PDB entry 8ZJC | electron microscopy, 2.50 A resolution | chains C and D of the 20 polymer chains in the assembly

[Chain C]
Molecule: Cytochrome b
From: Saccharomyces cerevisiae
UniProt: A0A0G3F5W7 (A0A0G3F5W7_YEASX); numbering as in UniProt (aligned over 1-385)
Chain sequence (385 residues; each row starts with the number of its first residue):
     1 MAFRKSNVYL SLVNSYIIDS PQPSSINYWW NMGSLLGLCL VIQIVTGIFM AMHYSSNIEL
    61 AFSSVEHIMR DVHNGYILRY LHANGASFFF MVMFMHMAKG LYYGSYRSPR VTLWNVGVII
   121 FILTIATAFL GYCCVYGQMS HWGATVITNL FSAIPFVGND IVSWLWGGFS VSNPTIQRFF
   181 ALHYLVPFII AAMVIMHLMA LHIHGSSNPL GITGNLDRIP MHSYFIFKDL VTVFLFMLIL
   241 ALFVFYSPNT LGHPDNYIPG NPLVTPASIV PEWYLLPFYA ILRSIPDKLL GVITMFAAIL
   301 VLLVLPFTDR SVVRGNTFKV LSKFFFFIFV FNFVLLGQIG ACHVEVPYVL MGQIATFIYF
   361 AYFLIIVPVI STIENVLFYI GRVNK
Metal / ion sites: heme Fe site 1 near H82 (its only coordinating residue here); heme Fe site 2: H96, H197
Small-molecule neighbours:
  - 3-sn-phosphatidylethanolamine (8PE; (2R)-3-{[(S)-(2-aminoethoxy)(hydroxy)phosphoryl]oxy}-2-(tetradecanoyloxy)propyl octadecanoate): W29, F94, M95, M97, A98, K99, Y102, Y103, L302, T317, F326, F327, V330, F333, V334, Y359
  - 3-sn-phosphatidylethanolamine (9PE; (1R)-2-{[(S)-(2-aminoethoxy)(hydroxy)phosphoryl]oxy}-1-[(heptanoyloxy)methyl]ethyl octadecanoate), molecule 1: F3, N7, Y9, L10, V13
  - 3-sn-phosphatidylethanolamine (9PE), molecule 2: T112, N115, V116, I119, M193, I195, M196, M199
  - cardiolipin (CN3; (2R,5S,11R,14R)-5,8,11-trihydroxy-2-(nonanoyloxy)-5,11-dioxido-16-oxo-14-[(propanoyloxy)methyl]-4,6,10,12,15-pentaoxa-5,11-diphosphanonadec-1-yl undecanoate): N27, Y28, W29, M32, L35, M91, M95, V231, T232, L235, F236, I239
  - cardiolipin (CN5; (5S,11R)-5,8,11-trihydroxy-5,11-dioxido-17-oxo-4,6,10,12,16-pentaoxa-5,11-diphosphaoctadec-1-yl pentadecanoate): L12, Y16, I195, L198, M199
  - heme (HEM), molecule 1: W30, N31, M32, G33, S34, L36, G37, F89, M93, H96, M97, K99, S105, L113, W114, G117, V118, I120, F121, V194, H197, L198, L201, S206, S207
  - heme (HEM), molecule 2: L40, Q43, I44, G47, I48, M50, A51, Y54, V65, R79, H82, A83, A86, F89, T127, A128, G131, Y132, V135, F180, H183, Y184, P187, Y274
  - UQ6 (5-(3,7,11,15,19,23-hexamethyl-tetracosa-2,6,10,14,18,22-hexaenyl)-2,3-dimethoxy-6-methyl-benzene-1,4-diol), molecule 1: Y16, I17, S20, Q22, G33, S34, G37, L40, V41, I44, V45, I48, F49, A191, V194, L198, L201, S206, M221, D229
  - UQ6, molecule 2: A181, L182, L185

[Chain D]
Molecule: Cytochrome c1, heme protein, mitochondrial
From: Saccharomyces cerevisiae
Notes: EC 7.1.1.8
UniProt: A0A5B9RH60 (A0A5B9RH60_YEASX); residues 62-309 here = UniProt positions 62-309
Chain sequence (248 residues; row label = number of the first residue in the row):
    62 MTAAEHGLHA PAYAWSHNGP FETFDHASIR RGYQVYREVC AACHSLDRVA WRTLVGVSHT
   122 NEEVRNMAEE FEYDDEPDEQ GNPKKRPGKL SDYIPGPYPN EQAARAANQG ALPPDLSLIV
   182 KARHGGCDYI FSLLTGYPDE PPAGVALPPG SNYNPYFPGG SIAMARVLFD DMVEYEDGTP
   242 ATTSQMAKDV TTFLNWCAEP EHDERKRLGL KTVIILSSLY LLSIWVKKFK WAGIKTRKFV
   302 FNPPKPRK
Metal / ion sites: heme Fe near H105 (its only coordinating residue here)
Small-molecule neighbours:
  - cardiolipin (CN3; (2R,5S,11R,14R)-5,8,11-trihydroxy-2-(nonanoyloxy)-5,11-dioxido-16-oxo-14-[(propanoyloxy)methyl]-4,6,10,12,15-pentaoxa-5,11-diphosphanonadec-1-yl undecanoate): Y281, I285, K289
  - heme (HEM): V100, C101, A103, C104, H105, N169, A172, L173, P174, P175, L177, I180, R184, Y190, I191, L194, L195, F218, I223, A224, M225, V228, V251, L255

[How chain C and chain D interact]
Pairs across the interface (42; chain C residue first):
  Y28(C) with K288(D)
  F62(C) with R109(D)
  S63(C) with R109(D), hydrogen bond
  E66(C) with L179(D)
  M69(C) with E262(D)
  R70(C) with R109(D), hydrogen bond (side chain-backbone); S178(D); L179(D); C258(D), hydrogen bond (side chain-backbone)
  D71(C) with R113(D), salt bridge
  Y76(C) with E262(D); E265(D), hydrogen bond; R266(D); L269(D)
  Y80(C) with K182(D)
  D217(C) with R298(D), salt bridge
  S223(C) with K291(D)
  Y224(C) with K291(D); W292(D), hydrogen bond (backbone-side chain); I295(D), hydrophobic
  F225(C) with W292(D), hydrophobic
  F227(C) with V287(D), hydrophobic; K288(D)
  V231(C) with Y281(D); S284(D)
  F234(C) with L280(D)
  L235(C) with Y281(D), hydrophobic
  M237(C) with L277(D), hydrophobic
  A241(C) with T273(D)
  F245(C) with R266(D), hydrogen bond (backbone-side chain); G270(D)
  Y246(C) with P81(D); G270(D), hydrogen bond (side chain-backbone); L271(D), hydrogen bond (side chain-backbone)
  N249(C) with K182(D)
  P254(C) with K182(D); A183(D); R184(D)
  Y257(C) with K182(D); A183(D), hydrophobic
  H343(C) with M62(D)
  E345(C) with M62(D), hydrogen bond (side chain-backbone)
Interface residues without a listed pair, chain C (38 interface residues in all): S24, I77, I219, K228, L230, L238, L242, V244, P248, D255, I258, P259
Interface residues without a listed pair, chain D (36 interface residues in all): F82, V110, H185, A259, P261, K267, V274, S278, I285

[In short]
The interface between chain C and chain D involves 38 residues on one side and 36 on the other, with 9
hydrogen bonds and 2 salt bridges. Polar contacts include D71(C)-R113(D), D217(C)-R298(D) and S63(C)-R109(D).
One cardiolipin molecule is bound between chain C and chain D.
Chain C is Cytochrome b and chain D is Cytochrome c1, heme protein, mitochondrial, both from Saccharomyces
cerevisiae; the structure, Cryo-EM structure of Saccharomyces cerevisiae bc1 complex, was determined by
electron microscopy.
